6GPJ - chains A and D of the 4 polymer chains in the assembly; structure by X-ray diffraction, 1.94 A resolution.

Chain A (and D):
Name: GDP-mannose 4,6 dehydratase
Organism: Homo sapiens
Notes: EC 4.2.1.47; chain D of this document is another copy of the same molecule, construct and numbering; everything in this record applies to it too
UniProt: O60547 (GMDS_HUMAN); residue numbers follow UniProt; this construct covers 23-372
Sequence (352 residues; numbered 21 to 372; the number before each row is that of its first residue):
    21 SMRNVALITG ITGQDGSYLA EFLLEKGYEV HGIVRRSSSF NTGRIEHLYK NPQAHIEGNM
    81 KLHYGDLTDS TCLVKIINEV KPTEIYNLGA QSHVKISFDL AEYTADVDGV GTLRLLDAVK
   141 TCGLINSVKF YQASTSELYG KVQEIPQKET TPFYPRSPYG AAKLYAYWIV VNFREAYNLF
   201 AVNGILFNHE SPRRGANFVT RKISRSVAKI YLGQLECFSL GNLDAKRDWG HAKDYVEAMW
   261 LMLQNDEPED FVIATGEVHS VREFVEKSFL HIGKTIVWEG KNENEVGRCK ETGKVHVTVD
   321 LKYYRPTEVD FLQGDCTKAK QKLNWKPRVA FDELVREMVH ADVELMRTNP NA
Disordered / not traced: 21-22, 70-78 (chain D: 21, 70-78)
Construct notes: expression tag (21-22)
Small-molecule neighbours:
  - G4F ([[(2R,3S,4R,5R)-5-(2-azanyl-6-oxidanylidene-1H-purin-9-yl)-3,4-bis(oxidanyl)oxolan-2-yl]methoxy-oxidanyl-phosphoryl] [(2R,3S,4R,5S,6R)-5-fluoranyl-6-(hydroxymethyl)-3,4-bis(oxidanyl)oxan-2-yl] hydrogen phosphate): Ser-112, His-113, Val-114, Thr-155, Ser-156, Glu-157, Tyr-179, Asn-208, Arg-214, Asn-217, Phe-218, Val-219, Lys-222, Ser-239, Leu-240, Gly-241, Asn-242, Ala-245, Arg-247, Val-281, Tyr-323, Arg-325, Glu-328, Val-329, Leu-332
  - NADP (NAP; NADP nicotinamide-adenine-dinucleotide phosphate), molecule 1: Gly-30, Ile-31, Thr-32, Gly-33, Gln-34, Asp-35, Gly-36, Arg-55, Asn-61, Asp-86, Leu-87, Leu-108, Gly-109, Ala-110, Gln-111, Ser-112, Tyr-123, Val-127, Ala-153, Ser-154, Thr-155, Tyr-179, Lys-183, Leu-206, Phe-207, Asn-208, His-209, Glu-210, Arg-214
  - NADP (NAP), molecule 2: Arg-56, Ser-57, Ser-58
Swiss-Prot annotation at these positions:
  - active site: Thr-155, Glu-157 (Nucleophile), Tyr-179 (Nucleophile)
  - binding site (NADP(+)): Gly-30 to Asp-35, Arg-55 to Ser-58, Asp-86, Leu-87, Leu-108 to Ser-112, Tyr-123, Lys-183, His-209, Arg-214
  - modified residue: Tyr-323 (Phosphotyrosine)

How chain A and chain D interact:
Contacting residue pairs (8; chain A residue first):
  Ser-90(A) / Ser-90(D)
  Thr-91(A) / Asp-137(D)
  Val-94(A) / Thr-141(D)
  Asn-98(A) / Thr-141(D)
  Asp-137(A) / Thr-91(D)
  Thr-141(A) / Thr-91(D)
  Thr-141(A) / Val-94(D)
  Thr-141(A) / Asn-98(D)

Overview:
The chain A/chain D interface involves 6 residues from each chain. Chain A binds compound G4F and NADP.
UniProt lists 3 active-site residues and 21 NADP+-binding residues on chain A.
Both chains are GDP-mannose 4,6 dehydratase (Homo sapiens). Entry 6GPJ (Crystal structure of human
GDP-D-mannose 4,6-dehydratase in complex with GDP-4F-Man) was determined by X-ray diffraction, deposited
together with 6Q94, 6GPK and 6GPL.
